Entry 6OQV (electron microscopy, 3.30 A resolution); this record covers chains X and Y of the 22 polymer chains in the assembly.

[Chain X (and Y)]
Molecule: ATP synthase subunit b
Organism: Escherichia coli
Notes: chain Y of this document is another copy of the same molecule, construct and numbering; everything in this record applies to it too
UniProt: A0A073FPT7 (A0A073FPT7_ECOLX); residues 1-156 here = UniProt positions 1-156
Sequence (156 residues; row label = number of the first residue in the row):
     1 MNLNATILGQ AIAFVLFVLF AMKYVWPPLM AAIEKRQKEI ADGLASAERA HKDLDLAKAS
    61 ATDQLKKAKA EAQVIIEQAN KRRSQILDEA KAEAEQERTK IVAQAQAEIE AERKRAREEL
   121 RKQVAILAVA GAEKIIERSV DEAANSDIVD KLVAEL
Differences from the reference sequence: conflict A21 (Cys in A0A073FPT7)

[How chain X and chain Y interact]
Residue-residue contacts (68):
  R36(X) - I40(Y)
  E39(X) - L44(Y)
  I40(X) - G43(Y)
  I40(X) - L44(Y)  hydrophobic
  I40(X) - A47(Y)
  G43(X) - A50(Y)
  S46(X) - A50(Y)  hydrogen bond (side chain-backbone)
  S46(X) - H51(Y)
  S46(X) - L54(Y)
  A50(X) - A57(Y)  hydrophobic
  D53(X) - A61(Y)
  A57(X) - A61(Y)
  S60(X) - L65(Y)
  A61(X) - A68(Y)  hydrophobic
  Q64(X) - K69(Y)
  Q64(X) - A72(Y)
  L65(X) - A68(Y)
  L65(X) - A72(Y)
  A68(X) - A72(Y)
  A68(X) - I75(Y)
  A68(X) - I76(Y)
  E71(X) - I76(Y)
  A72(X) - A79(Y)  hydrophobic
  I75(X) - A79(Y)
  I75(X) - N80(Y)
  I75(X) - R83(Y)
  Q78(X) - R83(Y)  hydrogen bond
  A79(X) - I86(Y)
  R82(X) - R83(Y)
  R82(X) - L87(Y)
  R83(X) - E93(Y)  salt bridge
  I86(X) - A90(Y)  hydrophobic
  I86(X) - K91(Y)
  A90(X) - A94(Y)  hydrophobic
  K91(X) - E97(Y)
  A94(X) - I101(Y)  hydrophobic
  R98(X) - Q104(Y)
  R98(X) - A105(Y)
  I101(X) - Q106(Y)
  V102(X) - A105(Y)  hydrophobic
  V102(X) - I109(Y)  hydrophobic
  A105(X) - I109(Y)  hydrophobic
  I109(X) - R113(Y)
  E112(X) - R113(Y)  salt bridge
  A116(X) - L120(Y)  hydrophobic
  R117(X) - Q123(Y)  hydrogen bond
  L120(X) - L120(Y)  hydrophobic
  L120(X) - V124(Y)  hydrophobic
  V124(X) - L127(Y)  hydrophobic
  A128(X) - A128(Y)
  A128(X) - G131(Y)
  A128(X) - A132(Y)
  A128(X) - I135(Y)
  V129(X) - I135(Y)  hydrophobic
  A132(X) - A132(Y)
  A132(X) - I135(Y)  hydrophobic
  A132(X) - I136(Y)
  I136(X) - I136(Y)  hydrophobic
  E137(X) - K151(Y)
  R138(X) - A144(Y)
  R138(X) - D147(Y)  salt bridge
  V140(X) - S139(Y)
  E142(X) - R138(Y)  salt bridge
  A144(X) - R138(Y)  hydrogen bond (backbone-side chain)
  D147(X) - R138(Y)  salt bridge
  I148(X) - R138(Y)
  K151(X) - L127(Y)
  L156(X) - L127(Y)  hydrophobic
Interface residues without a listed pair, chain X (55 interface residues in all): L54, K69, L87, E97, L127, G131, N145, E155
Interface residues without a listed pair, chain Y (53 interface residues in all): K58, S60, Q64, E71, R98, V102, E112, I148

[Overview]
Chain X and chain Y form an interface of 55 and 53 residues respectively; the contacts include 4 hydrogen
bonds and 5 salt bridges. Among the polar pairs are R83(X)-E93(Y), E112(X)-R113(Y) and R138(X)-D147(Y).
Both chains are ATP synthase subunit b (Escherichia coli). Entry 6OQV (E. coli ATP Synthase State 2b) was
determined by electron microscopy, deposited together with 6OQR, 6OQS, 6OQT, 6OQU, 6OQW, 6PQV and 3 further
entries.
